8FPI - chains A and D of the 5 polymer chains in the assembly; structure by electron microscopy, 2.52 A resolution.

== Chain A ==
Protein: RNA-directed RNA polymerase L
From: Human respiratory syncytial virus A2
Notes: EC 2.7.7.48, 3.6.1.-, 2.7.7.88, 2.1.1.375
Reference sequence: P28887 (L_HRSVA); residues 1-1460 here = UniProt positions 1-1460
Sequence (1497 residues; row label = number of the first residue in the row; numbers below 1 keep their minus sign (Met-36 is residue -36)):
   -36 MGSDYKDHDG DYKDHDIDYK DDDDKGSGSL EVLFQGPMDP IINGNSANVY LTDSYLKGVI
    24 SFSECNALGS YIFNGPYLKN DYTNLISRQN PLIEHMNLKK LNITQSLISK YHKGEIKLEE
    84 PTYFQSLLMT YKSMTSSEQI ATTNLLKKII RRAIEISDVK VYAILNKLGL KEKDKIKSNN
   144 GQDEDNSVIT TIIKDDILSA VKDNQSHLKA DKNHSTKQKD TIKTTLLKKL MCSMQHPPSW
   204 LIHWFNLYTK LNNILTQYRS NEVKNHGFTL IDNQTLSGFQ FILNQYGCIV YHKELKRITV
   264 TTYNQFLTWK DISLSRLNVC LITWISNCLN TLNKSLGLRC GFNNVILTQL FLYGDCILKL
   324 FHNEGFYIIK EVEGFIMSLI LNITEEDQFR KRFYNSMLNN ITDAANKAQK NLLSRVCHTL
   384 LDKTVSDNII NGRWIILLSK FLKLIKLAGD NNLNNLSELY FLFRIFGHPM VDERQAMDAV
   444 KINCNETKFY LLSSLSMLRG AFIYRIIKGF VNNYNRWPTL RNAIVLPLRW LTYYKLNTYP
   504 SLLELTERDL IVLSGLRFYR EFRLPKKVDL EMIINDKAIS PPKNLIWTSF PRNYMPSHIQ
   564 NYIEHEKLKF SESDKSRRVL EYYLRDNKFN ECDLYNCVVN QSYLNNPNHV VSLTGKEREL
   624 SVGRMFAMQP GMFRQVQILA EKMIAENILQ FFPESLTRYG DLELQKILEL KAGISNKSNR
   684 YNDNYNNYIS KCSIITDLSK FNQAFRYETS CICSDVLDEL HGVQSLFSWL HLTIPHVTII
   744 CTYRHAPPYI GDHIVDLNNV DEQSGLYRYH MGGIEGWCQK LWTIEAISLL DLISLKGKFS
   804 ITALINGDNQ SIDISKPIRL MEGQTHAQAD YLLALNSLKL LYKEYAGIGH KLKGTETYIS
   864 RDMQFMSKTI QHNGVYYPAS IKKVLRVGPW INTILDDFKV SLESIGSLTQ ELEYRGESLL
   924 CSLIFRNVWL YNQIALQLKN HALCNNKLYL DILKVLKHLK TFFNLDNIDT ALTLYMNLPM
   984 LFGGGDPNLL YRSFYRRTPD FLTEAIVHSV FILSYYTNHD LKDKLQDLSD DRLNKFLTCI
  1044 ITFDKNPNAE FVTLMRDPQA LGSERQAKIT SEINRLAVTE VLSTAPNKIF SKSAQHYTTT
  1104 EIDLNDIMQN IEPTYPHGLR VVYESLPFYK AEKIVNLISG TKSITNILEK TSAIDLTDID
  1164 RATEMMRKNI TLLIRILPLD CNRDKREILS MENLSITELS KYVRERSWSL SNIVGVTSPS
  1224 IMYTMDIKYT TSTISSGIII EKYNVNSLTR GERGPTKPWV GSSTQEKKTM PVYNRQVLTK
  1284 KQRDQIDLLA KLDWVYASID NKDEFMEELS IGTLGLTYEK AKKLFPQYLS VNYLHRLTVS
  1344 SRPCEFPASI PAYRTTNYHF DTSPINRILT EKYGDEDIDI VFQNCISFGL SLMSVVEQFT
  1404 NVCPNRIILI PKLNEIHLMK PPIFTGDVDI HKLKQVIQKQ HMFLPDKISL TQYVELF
Unresolved in the structure: -36 to 10, 134-183, 618-628, 659-690
Differences from the reference sequence: initiating methionine (-36); expression tag (-35 to 0)
Ligand contacts: Y6L (4-(2-aminopropan-2-yl)-N'-[4-(cyclopropyloxy)-3-methoxybenzoyl]-6-(4-fluorophenyl)pyridine-2-carbohydrazide): Pro1002, Gly1218, Val1219, Thr1220, Ser1221, Ile1241, Leu1337, His1338, Arg1345, Phe1349, Thr1365, Ile1368, Asn1369, Leu1372, Thr1373, Tyr1376, Gly1377, Asp1378, Glu1379, Asp1380, Ile1381, Asp1382, Ile1383, Val1384, Phe1385, Cys1388, Met1422
Swiss-Prot annotation at these positions:
  - active site: His1338 (Nucleophile)
  - binding site (Mg(2+)): Asp700, Asp811
  - natural variant: Cys319 (C319Y: In strain: Cold-passage attenuated)
  - mutagenesis: Asp811 (D811A: Complete loss of RNA synthesis), Asn812 (N812A: Complete loss of RNA synthesis), Pro1261 (P1261A: Inhibition of RNA synthesis), Trp1262 (W1262A: Inhibition of RNA synthesis), Pro1274 (P1274A: No effect on RNA synthesis), Tyr1276 (Y1276A: No effect on RNA synthesis)
Reported in the primary citation:
  - binding site for Y6L: Pro1002, Gly1218, Ile1241, His1338, Arg1345, Thr1365, Ile1368, Ile1381, Val1384, Phe1385, Cys1388
  - conformationally variable residues (side-chain flip): His1338, Arg1339, Phe1385
  - catalytic residues: His1338 (citing earlier work)
  - specificity-determining residues: Cys1388
  - mutagenesis - H1338A/R1339A: decreased catalytic activity

== Chain D ==
Protein: Phosphoprotein
From: Human respiratory syncytial virus A2
Reference sequence: P03421 (PHOSP_HRSVA); numbering as in UniProt (aligned over 1-241)
Sequence (256 residues; numbered 1 to 256; the number before each row is that of its first residue):
     1 MEKFAPEFHG EDANNRATKF LESIKGKFTS PKDPKKKDSI ISVNSIDIEV TKESPITSNS
    61 TIINPTNETD DTAGNKPNYQ RKPLVSFKED PTPSDNPFSK LYKETIETFD NNEEESSYSY
   121 EEINDQTNDN ITARLDRIDE KLSEILGMLH TLVVASAGPT SARDGIRDAM IGLREEMIEK
   181 IRTEALMTND RLEAMARLRN EESEKMAKDT SDEVSLNPTS EKLNNLLEGN DSDNDLSLED
   241 FKGENKYFQG HHHHHH
Unresolved in the structure: 1-129, 185-256
Differences from the reference sequence: expression tag (242-256)
Swiss-Prot annotation at these positions:
  - region: Met1 to Ser30 (Binding to monomeric RNA-free nucleoprotein), Ser39 to Thr57 (Important for viral particle assembly), Arg81 to Phe87 (Binding to host phosphatase PP1), Asp90 to Asp110 (Binding to protein M2-1), Leu216 to Ser232 (Binding to RNA-directed RNA polymerase L), Ser232 to Phe241 (Binding to the N-RNA complex)
  - site: Thr108 (Interaction with protein M2-1)
  - modified residue: Thr108 (Phosphothreonine), Ser116 (Phosphoserine), Ser117 (Phosphoserine), Ser119 (Phosphoserine), Ser232 (Phosphoserine), Ser237 (Phosphoserine)
  - mutagenesis: Phe87 (F87A: Almost complete loss of viral transcription. Complete loss of interaction with host phosphatase PP1), Phe98 (F98A: Complete loss of interaction with protein M2-1. Almost complete loss of viral transcription and loss of localization of protein M2-1 in inclusion bodies), Leu101 (L101A: Complete loss of interaction with protein M2-1. Almost complete loss of viral transcription and loss of localization of protein M2-1 in inclusion bodies), Tyr102 (Y102A: Complete loss of interaction with protein M2-1. Almost complete loss of viral transcription and loss of localization of protein M2-1 in inclusion bodies), Thr105 (T105A/D: Complete loss of interaction with protein M2-1. Almost complete loss of viral transcription and loss of localization of protein M2-1 in inclusion bodies), Ile106 (I106A: Complete loss of interaction with protein M2-1. Almost complete loss of viral transcription and loss of localization of protein M2-1 in inclusion bodies), Thr108 (T108D: Loss of interaction with protein M2-1 and loss of localization of protein M2-1 in inclusion bodies), Phe109 (F109A: Complete loss of interaction with protein M2-1. Almost complete loss of viral transcription and loss of localization of protein M2-1 in inclusion bodies), Ser116 to Ser119 (60% loss of transcription inhibition by M2-2), Gly172 (G172S: Almost complete loss of interaction with the nucleoprotein), Glu176 (E176G: Complete loss of interaction with the nucleoprotein), Asp233 (D233A: Complete loss of interaction with the N-RNA complex; when associated with A-239), 4 further mutagenesis entries in UniProt

== Chain A / chain D interface ==
Residue-residue contacts - 13 pairs, chain A then chain D:
  Asn485(A) - Glu144(D)
  Ala486(A) - Arg137(D)
  Ile487(A) - Arg137(D)
  Ile487(A) - Glu140(D)
  Ile487(A) - Lys141(D)
  Val488(A) - Lys141(D)  hydrogen bond (backbone-side chain)
  Val488(A) - Glu144(D)
  Leu489(A) - Arg137(D)  hydrogen bond (backbone-side chain)
  Leu489(A) - Lys141(D)  hydrogen bond (backbone-side chain)
  Pro490(A) - Lys141(D)
  Leu491(A) - Arg134(D)
  Leu491(A) - Arg137(D)
  Leu494(A) - Arg137(D)
Also at the interface, not in a pair above, chain A (9 interface residues in all): Arg520

== Overview ==
The interface between chain A and chain D involves 9 residues on one side and 5 on the other, with 3 hydrogen
bonds. Among the polar pairs are Val488(A)-Lys141(D), Leu489(A)-Arg137(D) and Leu489(A)-Lys141(D). Bound to
chain A: compound Y6L. From the paper: the catalytic residue His1338(A); H1338A/R1339A of chain A reduce
catalytic activity.
Chain A is RNA-directed RNA polymerase L and chain D is Phosphoprotein, both from Human respiratory syncytial
virus A2; the structure, Co-structure of the Respiratory Syncytial Virus RNA-dependent RNA polymerase with
MRK-1, was determined by electron microscopy (same publication as 8FPJ).
